9FT1 - chains I and Y of the 28 polymer chains in the assembly; structure by X-ray diffraction, 2.60 A resolution.

== Chain I ==
Molecule: Proteasome subunit beta type-3
From: Saccharomyces cerevisiae
UniProtKB: P25451 (PSB3_YEAST); residues 0-204 here correspond to UniProt positions 1-205 (UniProt number = residue number + 1)
Sequence (205 residues; row label = number of the first residue in the row; numbering starts at 0):
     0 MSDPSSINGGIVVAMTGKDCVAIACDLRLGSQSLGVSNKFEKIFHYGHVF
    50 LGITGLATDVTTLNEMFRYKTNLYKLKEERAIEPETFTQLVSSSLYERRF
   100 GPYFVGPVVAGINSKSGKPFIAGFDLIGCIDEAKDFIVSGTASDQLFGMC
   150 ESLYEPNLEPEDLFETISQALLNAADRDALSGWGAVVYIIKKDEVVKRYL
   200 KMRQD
Not modelled in the structure: 0
Curated features (UniProtKB/Swiss-Prot):
  - modified residue: Ser-30 (Phosphoserine)
  - cross-link: Lys-69 (Glycyl lysine isopeptide (Lys-Gly) (interchain with G-Cter in ubiquitin))
Metal / ion sites: Mg2+ site 1 near Ser-180 (its only coordinating residue here); Mg2+ site 2: Asp-204 (shared with Ala-165(Y), Asp-168(Y), Ser-171(Y) of chain Y)
Small-molecule neighbours: epoxyketone inhibitor 13 (A1IFK; tert-butyl 4-[2-[[(2S)-1-[[(2S)-1-[[(1S)-2-cyclohexyl-1-[(2R,3S,6R,7S)-3-methanoyl-2,6-dimethyl-6,7-bis(oxidanyl)-1,4-oxazepan-7-yl]ethyl]amino]-3-(4-methoxyphenyl)-1-oxidanylidene-propan-2-yl]amino]-1-oxidanylidene-3-phenylmethoxy-propan-2-yl]amino]-2-oxidanylidene-ethyl]piperazine-1-carboxylate): Arg-98, Pro-101, Gly-122, Phe-123, Asp-124, Leu-125, Ile-126, Cys-128, Ile-129, Asp-130

== Chain Y ==
Molecule: Proteasome subunit beta type-5
From: Saccharomyces cerevisiae
Notes: EC 3.4.25.1
UniProtKB: P30656 (PSB5_YEAST); residues 2-212 here correspond to UniProt positions 77-287 (UniProt number = residue number + 75)
Sequence (211 residues; row label = number of the first residue in the row):
     2 TTLAFRFQGGIIVAVDSRATAGNWVASQTVKKVIEINPFLLGTMAGGAAD
    52 CQFWETWLGSQCRLHELREKERISVAAASKILSNLVYQYKGAGLSMGTMI
   102 CGYTRKEGPTIYYVDSDGTRLKGDIFCVGSGQTFAYGVLDSNYKWDLSVE
   152 DALYLGKRSILAAAHRDAYSGGSVNLYHVTEDGWIYHGNHDVGELFWKVK
   202 EEEGSFNNVIG
Glycans and other covalent adducts: epoxyketone inhibitor 13 (A1IFK) linked to Thr-2
Metal / ion sites: Mg2+: Ala-165, Asp-168, Ser-171 (shared with Asp-204(I) of chain I)
Small-molecule neighbours: epoxyketone inhibitor 13 (A1IFK; tert-butyl 4-[2-[[(2S)-1-[[(2S)-1-[[(1S)-2-cyclohexyl-1-[(2R,3S,6R,7S)-3-methanoyl-2,6-dimethyl-6,7-bis(oxidanyl)-1,4-oxazepan-7-yl]ethyl]amino]-3-(4-methoxyphenyl)-1-oxidanylidene-propan-2-yl]amino]-1-oxidanylidene-3-phenylmethoxy-propan-2-yl]amino]-2-oxidanylidene-ethyl]piperazine-1-carboxylate): Thr-3, Asp-17, Arg-19, Ala-20, Thr-21, Ala-22, Ala-27, Val-31, Lys-32, Lys-33, Met-45, Ala-46, Gly-47, Gly-48, Ala-49, Cys-52, Gln-53, Ser-96, Val-129, Gly-130, Ser-131, Gly-132, Tyr-170, Ser-171

== How chain I and chain Y interact ==
Contacting residue pairs (47; chain I residue first):
  Leu-26(I) / Ile-211(Y)  hydrophobic
  Arg-27(I) / Ala-169(Y)
  Ser-32(I) / Arg-167(Y)
  Ser-32(I) / Asp-168(Y)
  Ser-32(I) / Ala-169(Y)  hydrogen bond (backbone-backbone)
  Ser-32(I) / Tyr-170(Y)
  Leu-33(I) / Phe-135(Y)  hydrophobic
  Leu-33(I) / Arg-167(Y)
  Gly-34(I) / Arg-167(Y)  hydrogen bond (backbone-side chain)
  Val-35(I) / Arg-167(Y)  hydrogen bond (backbone-side chain)
  Asn-37(I) / His-166(Y)  hydrogen bond
  Asn-37(I) / Asn-209(Y)  hydrogen bond
  Asn-37(I) / Val-210(Y)
  Lys-38(I) / Asn-209(Y)
  Gln-144(I) / Trp-25(Y)
  Asp-175(I) / Val-26(Y)
  Asp-175(I) / Gln-29(Y)
  Arg-176(I) / Trp-25(Y)
  Arg-176(I) / Val-26(Y)  hydrogen bond (side chain-backbone)
  Arg-176(I) / Ala-27(Y)  hydrogen bond (side chain-backbone)
  Arg-176(I) / Ser-28(Y)
  Asp-177(I) / Asn-24(Y)
  Asp-177(I) / Val-26(Y)
  Ala-178(I) / Asn-24(Y)  hydrogen bond (backbone-backbone)
  Ala-178(I) / Val-26(Y)
  Ala-178(I) / Ala-169(Y)
  Ala-178(I) / Tyr-170(Y)  hydrophobic
  Leu-179(I) / Asn-24(Y)
  Trp-182(I) / His-166(Y)  hydrogen bond (side chain-backbone)
  Trp-182(I) / Arg-167(Y)
  Tyr-198(I) / Ile-211(Y)  hydrophobic
  Lys-200(I) / Trp-198(Y)
  Met-201(I) / Trp-198(Y)
  Arg-202(I) / Gln-29(Y)
  Arg-202(I) / Gly-173(Y)  hydrogen bond (side chain-backbone)
  Arg-202(I) / Asp-192(Y)  salt bridge
  Arg-202(I) / Gly-194(Y)
  Gln-203(I) / His-166(Y)  hydrogen bond (backbone-side chain)
  Gln-203(I) / Phe-197(Y)
  Gln-203(I) / Trp-198(Y)
  Gln-203(I) / Val-210(Y)
  Asp-204(I) / Arg-19(Y)  salt bridge
  Asp-204(I) / Gln-29(Y)
  Asp-204(I) / Ala-165(Y)
  Asp-204(I) / Ser-171(Y)
  Asp-204(I) / Gly-172(Y)
  Asp-204(I) / Gly-173(Y)  hydrogen bond (side chain-backbone)
Interface residues without a listed pair, chain I (22 interface residues in all): Gln-31
Interface residues without a listed pair, chain Y (25 interface residues in all): Val-193

== Summary ==
22 residues of chain I face 25 of chain Y across their interface; the contacts include 12 hydrogen bonds and 2
salt bridges. Polar pairs include Arg-202(I)/Asp-192(Y), Asp-204(I)/Arg-19(Y) and Gly-34(I)/Arg-167(Y).
Ligands of chain I: epoxyketone inhibitor 13. Epoxyketone inhibitor 13 is covalently linked to Thr-2(Y).
Chain I is Proteasome subunit beta type-3 and chain Y is Proteasome subunit beta type-5, both from
Saccharomyces cerevisiae; the structure, Yeast 20S proteasome in complex with epoxyketone inhibitor 9, was
determined by X-ray diffraction, deposited together with 9FRW, 9FSU, 9FST, 9FSV and 9FT0.
